PDB entry 6PE4 | electron microscopy, 3.10 A resolution | chains D and G of the 16 polymer chains in the assembly

[Chain D]
Name: V-type proton ATPase subunit d
Source organism: Saccharomyces cerevisiae (strain ATCC 204508 / S288c)
Reference sequence: P32366 (VA0D_YEAST); numbering as in UniProt (aligned over 1-345)
Amino-acid sequence (345 residues; numbered 1 to 345; the number before each row is that of its first residue):
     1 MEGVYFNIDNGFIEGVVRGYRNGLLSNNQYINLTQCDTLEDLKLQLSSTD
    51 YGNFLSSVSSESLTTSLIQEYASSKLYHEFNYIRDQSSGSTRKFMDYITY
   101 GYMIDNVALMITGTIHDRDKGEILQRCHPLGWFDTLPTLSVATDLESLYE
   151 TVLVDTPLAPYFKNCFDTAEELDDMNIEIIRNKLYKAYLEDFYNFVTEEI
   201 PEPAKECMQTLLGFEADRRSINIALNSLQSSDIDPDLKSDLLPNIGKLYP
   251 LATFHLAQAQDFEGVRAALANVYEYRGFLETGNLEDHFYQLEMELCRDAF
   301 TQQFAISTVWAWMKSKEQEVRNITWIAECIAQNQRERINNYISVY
UniProt features mapped onto this chain:
  - modified residue: M1 (N-acetylmethionine)

[Chain G]
Name: V-type proton ATPase subunit c''
Source organism: Saccharomyces cerevisiae (strain ATCC 204508 / S288c)
Reference sequence: P23968 (VATO_YEAST); numbering as in UniProt (aligned over 1-213)
Amino-acid sequence (213 residues; numbered 1 to 213; the number before each row is that of its first residue):
     1 MNKESKDDDMSLGKFSFSHFLYYLVLIVVIVYGLYKLFTGHGSDINFGKF
    51 LLRTSPYMWANLGIALCVGLSVVGAAWGIFITGSSMIGAGVRAPRITTKN
   101 LISIIFCEVVAIYGLIIAIVFSSKLTVATAENMYSKSNLYTGYSLFWAGI
   151 TVGASNLICGIAVGITGATAAISDAADSALFVKILVIEIFGSILGLLGLI
   201 VGLLMAGKASEFQ
Unresolved in the structure: 1-14
UniProt features mapped onto this chain:
  - site: E108 (Essential for proton translocation)
  - mutagenesis: E108 (E108D: Partial inactivation; E108L/Q/V: Inactivation)

[Chain D / chain G interface]
Residue-residue contacts - 20 pairs, chain D then chain G:
  M1(D) - I165(G)  hydrophobic
  G3(D) - I81(G)
  V4(D) - W77(G)  hydrogen bond (backbone-side chain)
  N7(D) - I81(G)  hydrogen bond (side chain-backbone)
  N7(D) - S84(G)
  N7(D) - S85(G)
  I8(D) - F80(G)  hydrophobic
  G11(D) - S84(G)
  G11(D) - S85(G)
  F12(D) - G88(G)
  G15(D) - G88(G)
  V16(D) - G88(G)
  G19(D) - R92(G)  hydrogen bond (backbone-side chain)
  N22(D) - R92(G)
  N22(D) - A175(G)
  N22(D) - A176(G)
  G23(D) - R92(G)
  D50(D) - R92(G)  salt bridge
  Q303(D) - I172(G)
  F304(D) - I165(G)  hydrophobic
Other interface residues (no listed pair), chain D (17 interface residues in all): Y5, R18
Other interface residues (no listed pair), chain G (17 interface residues in all): I87, A89, V91, I161, A168, T169

[Summary]
The chain D/chain G interface involves 17 residues from each chain; the contacts include 3 hydrogen bonds and
1 salt bridge. Among the polar pairs are D50(D)-R92(G), V4(D)-W77(G) and N7(D)-I81(G). Curated annotation
(UniProt) lists one mutagenesis site on chain G.
Here chain D is V-type proton ATPase subunit d and chain G is V-type proton ATPase subunit c'', both from
Saccharomyces cerevisiae (strain ATCC 204508 / S288c). Entry 6PE4 (Yeast Vo motor in complex with 1 VopQ
molecule) was determined by electron microscopy (same publication as 6PE5).
